4M78 - chains C and D of the 7 polymer chains in the assembly; structure by X-ray diffraction, 2.79 A resolution.

[Chain C]
Name: U6 snRNA-associated Sm-like protein LSm3
From: Saccharomyces cerevisiae
UniProtKB: P57743 (LSM3_YEAST); residue numbers follow UniProt; this construct covers 1-89
Sequence (89 residues; row label = number of the first residue in the row):
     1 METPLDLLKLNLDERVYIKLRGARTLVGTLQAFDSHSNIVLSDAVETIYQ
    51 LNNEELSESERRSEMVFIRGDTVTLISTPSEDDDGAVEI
Unresolved in the structure: 1-2, 80-89
Sequence notes: engineered mutation Ser-37 (Cys in P57743), Ser-63 (Cys in P57743)

[Chain D]
Name: U6 snRNA-associated Sm-like protein LSm6
From: Saccharomyces cerevisiae
UniProtKB: Q06406 (LSM6_YEAST); residues 1-86 here = UniProt positions 1-86
Sequence (86 residues; each row starts with the number of its first residue):
     1 MSGKASTEGSVTTEFLSDIIGKTVNVKLASGLLYSGRLESIDGFMNVALS
    51 SATEHYESNNNKLLNKFNSDVFLRGTQVMYISEQKI
Unresolved in the structure: 1-9, 85-86

[Chain C / chain D interface]
Contacting residue pairs (24):
  Pro-4(C) / Ser-40(D)
  Pro-4(C) / Asp-42(D)
  Pro-4(C) / Phe-72(D)
  Leu-5(C) / Asn-46(D)
  Leu-7(C) / Ser-40(D)
  Tyr-17(C) / Phe-67(D)  hydrophobic
  Arg-21(C) / Ser-30(D)
  His-36(C) / Arg-74(D)  hydrogen bond (backbone-side chain)
  Ser-37(C) / Arg-74(D)
  Gly-70(C) / Arg-74(D)  hydrogen bond (backbone-side chain)
  Asp-71(C) / Arg-74(D)  hydrogen bond (backbone-side chain)
  Asp-71(C) / Gln-77(D)  hydrogen bond (backbone-side chain)
  Val-73(C) / Arg-74(D)
  Val-73(C) / Gln-77(D)
  Thr-74(C) / Leu-28(D)
  Thr-74(C) / Arg-74(D)  hydrogen bond (backbone-backbone)
  Leu-75(C) / Tyr-34(D)  hydrophobic
  Leu-75(C) / Phe-67(D)  hydrophobic
  Leu-75(C) / Val-71(D)  hydrophobic
  Leu-75(C) / Phe-72(D)
  Leu-75(C) / Leu-73(D)  hydrophobic
  Ile-76(C) / Phe-72(D)  hydrogen bond (backbone-backbone)
  Ser-77(C) / Asp-70(D)  hydrogen bond (side chain-backbone)
  Thr-78(C) / Ser-69(D)  hydrogen bond
Also at the interface, not in a pair above, chain C (19 interface residues in all): Thr-3, Leu-8, Lys-19, Thr-72
Also at the interface, not in a pair above, chain D (18 interface residues in all): Ala-29, Ile-41, Val-47, Ala-48

[Overview]
Chain C and chain D form an interface of 19 and 18 residues respectively, with 8 hydrogen bonds. Polar pairs
include His-36(C)/Arg-74(D), Gly-70(C)/Arg-74(D) and Asp-71(C)/Arg-74(D).
Chain C is U6 snRNA-associated Sm-like protein LSm3 and chain D is U6 snRNA-associated Sm-like protein LSm6,
both from Saccharomyces cerevisiae; the structure, Crystal structure of Lsm2-8 complex, space group P21, was
determined by X-ray diffraction together with 4M77, 4M7A, 4M7D and 4M75 from the same study.
